Entry 9NI9 (electron microscopy, 3.80 A resolution); this record covers chains C and E of the 8 polymer chains in the assembly.

== Chain C (and E) ==
Name: BG505-CH505 Envelope glycoprotein gp120
Source organism: Human immunodeficiency virus 1
Notes: chain E of this document is another copy of the same molecule, construct and numbering; everything in this record applies to it too
Sequence (504 residues; each row starts with the number of its first residue; note: 15 numbers in that range are skipped by the numbering (no residue carries them; nothing is unmodelled there); numbers below 1 keep their minus sign (Met-4 is residue -4)):
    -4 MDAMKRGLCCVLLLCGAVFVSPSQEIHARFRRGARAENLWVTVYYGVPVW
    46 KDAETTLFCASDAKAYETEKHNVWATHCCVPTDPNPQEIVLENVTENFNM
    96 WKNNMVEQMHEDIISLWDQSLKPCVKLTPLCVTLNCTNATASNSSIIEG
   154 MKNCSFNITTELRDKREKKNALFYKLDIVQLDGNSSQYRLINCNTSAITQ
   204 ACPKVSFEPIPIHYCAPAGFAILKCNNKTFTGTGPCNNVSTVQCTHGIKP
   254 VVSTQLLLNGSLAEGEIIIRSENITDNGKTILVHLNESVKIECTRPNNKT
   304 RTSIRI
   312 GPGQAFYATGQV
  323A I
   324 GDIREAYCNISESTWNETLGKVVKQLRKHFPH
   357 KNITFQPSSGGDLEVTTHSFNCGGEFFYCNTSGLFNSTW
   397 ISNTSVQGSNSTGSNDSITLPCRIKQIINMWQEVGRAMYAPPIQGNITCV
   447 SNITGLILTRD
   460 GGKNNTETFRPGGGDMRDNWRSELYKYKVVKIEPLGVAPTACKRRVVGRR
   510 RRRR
Disordered / not traced: -4 to 31, 57-65, 397-411, 460-463, 505-513 (chain E: -4 to 31, 57-65, 397-411, 460-463, 504-513)
Cystine bridges: Cys54-Cys73, Cys119-Cys205, Cys126-Cys196, Cys131-Cys157, Cys218-Cys247, Cys228-Cys239, Cys296-Cys331, Cys378-Cys445, Cys385-Cys418
Covalently attached groups: N-acetylglucosamine (NAG) linked to Asn130, Asn156, Asn160, Asn197, Asn230, Asn241, Asn262, Asn289, Asn301, Asn332, Asn386, Asn442, Asn448

== Chain C / chain E interface ==
Residue-residue contacts - 18 pairs, chain C then chain E:
  Thr123(C) - Arg166(E)  hydrogen bond (backbone-side chain)
  Pro124(C) - Arg166(E)
  Cys126(C) - Leu165(E)
  Cys126(C) - Arg166(E)  hydrogen bond (backbone-backbone)
  Val127(C) - Leu165(E)
  Val127(C) - Arg166(E)
  Val127(C) - Asp167(E)
  Thr128(C) - Leu165(E)
  Asn160(C) - Asp167(E)
  Arg169(C) - Asp167(E)  salt bridge
  Leu184(C) - Leu165(E)  hydrophobic
  Arg192(C) - Leu165(E)
  Cys196(C) - Pro313(E)
  Asn197(C) - Arg308(E)  hydrogen bond (backbone-side chain)
  Thr198(C) - Pro313(E)
  Thr198(C) - Gly314(E)  hydrogen bond (backbone-backbone)
  Ser199(C) - Pro313(E)
  Ser199(C) - Gly314(E)
Also at the interface, not in a pair above, chain C (14 interface residues in all): Ala200

== In short ==
The interface between chain C and chain E involves 14 residues on one side and 6 on the other; the contacts
include 4 hydrogen bonds and 1 salt bridge. Polar contacts include Arg169(C)-Asp167(E), Thr123(C)-Arg166(E)
and Asn197(C)-Arg308(E).
Chain C and chain E are both BG505-CH505 Envelope glycoprotein gp120 (Human immunodeficiency virus 1); the
structure, BG505-CH505 Env glycoprotein in complex with NHP pAb Base-1 isolated from animal RUu18 at week 14,
was determined by electron microscopy (same publication as 9NHH, 9NHI, 9NHJ, 9NHK, 9NHL, 9NHM, 9NHN and 9NHO).
